PDB entry 6U8Q | electron microscopy, 4.67 A resolution (low resolution: residue-level contacts below are approximate; hydrogen-bond / salt-bridge calls are withheld) | chains A and C of the 16 polymer chains in the assembly

== Chain A (and C) ==
Name: Integrase
From: Human immunodeficiency virus 1
Notes: EC 2.7.7.-; chain C of this document is another copy of the same molecule, construct and numbering; everything in this record applies to it too
UniProt: Q76353 (Q76353_9HIV1); residues 1-288 here = UniProt positions 1-288
Sequence (364 residues; row label = number of the first residue in the row; numbers below 1 keep their minus sign (Gly-75 is residue -75)):
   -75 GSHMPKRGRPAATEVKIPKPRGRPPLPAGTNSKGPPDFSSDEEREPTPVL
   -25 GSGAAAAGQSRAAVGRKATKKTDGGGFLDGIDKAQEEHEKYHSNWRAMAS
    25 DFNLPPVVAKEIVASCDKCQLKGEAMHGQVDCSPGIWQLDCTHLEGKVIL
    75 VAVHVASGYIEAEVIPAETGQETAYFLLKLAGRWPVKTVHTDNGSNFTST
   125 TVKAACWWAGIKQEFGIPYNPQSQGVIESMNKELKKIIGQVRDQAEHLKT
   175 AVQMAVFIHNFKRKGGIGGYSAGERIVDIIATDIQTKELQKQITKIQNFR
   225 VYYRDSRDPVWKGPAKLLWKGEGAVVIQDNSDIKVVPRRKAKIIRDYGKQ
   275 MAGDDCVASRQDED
Not modelled in the structure: -75 to 0, 271-288
Construct notes: expression tag (-75 to 0)
Metal / ion sites: Mg2+ site 1: Asp64, Asp116 (together with Dolutegravir); Mg2+ site 2: Glu152 (together with Dolutegravir)
Residues lining bound ligands: Dolutegravir (DLU; (4R,12aS)-N-(2,4-difluorobenzyl)-7-hydroxy-4-methyl-6,8-dioxo-3,4,6,8,12,12a-hexahydro-2H-pyrido[1',2':4,5]pyrazino[2,1-b][1,3]oxazine-9-carboxamide): Asp64, Asp116, Pro142, Pro145, Gln146, Glu152
Reported in the primary citation:
  - catalytic residues: Asp64, Asp116 (citing earlier work)

== Interface between chain A and chain C ==
Residue-residue contacts (40; chain A residue first):
  Glu11(A) with Lys186(C)
  Glu13(A) with Gln168(C)
  Lys14(A) with Gln168(C)
  Tyr15(A) with Phe181(C); Ile182(C); Lys186(C)
  His16(A) with Gln164(C); Arg187(C)
  Ser17(A) with Arg187(C)
  Asn18(A) with Arg187(C); Lys188(C)
  Arg20(A) with Lys188(C); Gly189(C)
  Ala21(A) with Lys186(C); Lys188(C)
  Ser24(A) with Lys188(C)
  Lys42(A) with Gln164(C); Asp167(C)
  Cys43(A) with Gln164(C)
  Gly163(A) with Lys42(C)
  Gln164(A) with His16(C); Lys42(C); Cys43(C)
  Asp167(A) with Lys42(C)
  Gln168(A) with Glu13(C); Lys14(C)
  Phe181(A) with Tyr15(C)
  Ile182(A) with Tyr15(C)
  Lys186(A) with Glu11(C); Tyr15(C); Ala21(C)
  Arg187(A) with His16(C); Ser17(C); Asn18(C)
  Lys188(A) with Asn18(C); Arg20(C); Ala21(C); Ser24(C); Asp25(C)
  Gly189(A) with Arg20(C)
Other interface residues (no listed pair), chain A (27 interface residues in all): Asp25, Leu45, Lys46, Lys160, Val165
Other interface residues (no listed pair), chain C (25 interface residues in all): Gln44, Lys46, Lys160

== Overview ==
27 residues of chain A face 25 of chain C across their interface. Chain A binds Dolutegravir. Asp64(A) and
Asp116(A) form the Mg2+ site 1. The paper reports catalytic residues Asp64(A) and Asp116(A).
Chain A and chain C are both Integrase (Human immunodeficiency virus 1); the structure, CryoEM structure of
HIV-1 cleaved synaptic complex (CSC) intasome, was determined by electron microscopy, deposited together with
6VDK.
